PDB entry 5EI8 | X-ray diffraction, 2.17 A resolution | chain A

# Chain A
Name: Dual specificity protein kinase TTK
From: Homo sapiens
Notes: EC 2.7.12.1
UniProtKB: P33981 (TTK_HUMAN); residue numbers follow UniProt; this construct covers 519-753
Sequence (313 residues; numbered 496 to 808; the number before each row is that of its first residue):
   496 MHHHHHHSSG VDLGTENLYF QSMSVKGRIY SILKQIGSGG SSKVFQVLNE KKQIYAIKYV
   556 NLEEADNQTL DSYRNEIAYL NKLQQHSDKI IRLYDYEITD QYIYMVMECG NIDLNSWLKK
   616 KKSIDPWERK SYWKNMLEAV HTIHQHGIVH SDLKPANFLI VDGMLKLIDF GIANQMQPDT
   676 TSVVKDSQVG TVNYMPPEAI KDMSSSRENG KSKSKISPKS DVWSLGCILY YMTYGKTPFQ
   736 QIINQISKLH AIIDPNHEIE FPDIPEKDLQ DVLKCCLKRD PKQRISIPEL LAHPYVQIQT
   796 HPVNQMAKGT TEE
Disordered / not traced: 496-515, 675-683, 699-708, 796-808
Sequence notes: initiating methionine (496); expression tag (497-518, 754-808)
Ligand contacts: 5OE (N-[2-methoxy-4-(1-methylpyrazol-4-yl)phenyl]-8-(1-methylpyrazol-4-yl)pyrido[3,4-d]pyrimidin-2-amine): Ile531, Val539, Gln541, Ala551, Ile586, Met602, Glu603, Cys604, Gly605, Asn606, Ile607, Asp608, Ser611, Leu654, Ile663, Met671, Gln672, Pro673
Reported in the primary citation:
  - binding site for 5OE: Ile531, Val539, Gln541, Cys604, Met671, Pro673
  - specificity-determining residues: Cys604 (proposed by the authors, not directly observed)

# Summary
Chain A binds compound 5OE. The paper reports a binding site for 5OE at Ile531, Val539 and Gln541 among
others; the specificity determinant Cys604.
Chain A is Dual specificity protein kinase TTK (Homo sapiens); the structure, Rapid Discovery of
Pyrido[3,4-d]pyrimidine Inhibitors of Monopolar Spindle kinase 1 (MPS1) Using a Structure-Based Hydridization
Approach, was determined by X-ray diffraction together with 5EH0, 5EHY, 5EI2 and 5EI6 from the same study.
